6W19 - chains E and K of the 50 polymer chains in the assembly; structure by electron microscopy, 5.50 A resolution (low resolution: residue-level contacts below are approximate; hydrogen-bond / salt-bridge calls are withheld).

# Chain E (and K)
Protein: Major capsid protein
Organism: Epstein-Barr virus (strain B95-8)
Notes: chain K of this document is another copy of the same molecule, construct and numbering; everything in this record applies to it too
Reference sequence: P03226 (MCP_EBVB9); numbering as in UniProt (aligned over 1-1381)
Chain sequence (1381 residues; numbered 1 to 1381; the number before each row is that of its first residue):
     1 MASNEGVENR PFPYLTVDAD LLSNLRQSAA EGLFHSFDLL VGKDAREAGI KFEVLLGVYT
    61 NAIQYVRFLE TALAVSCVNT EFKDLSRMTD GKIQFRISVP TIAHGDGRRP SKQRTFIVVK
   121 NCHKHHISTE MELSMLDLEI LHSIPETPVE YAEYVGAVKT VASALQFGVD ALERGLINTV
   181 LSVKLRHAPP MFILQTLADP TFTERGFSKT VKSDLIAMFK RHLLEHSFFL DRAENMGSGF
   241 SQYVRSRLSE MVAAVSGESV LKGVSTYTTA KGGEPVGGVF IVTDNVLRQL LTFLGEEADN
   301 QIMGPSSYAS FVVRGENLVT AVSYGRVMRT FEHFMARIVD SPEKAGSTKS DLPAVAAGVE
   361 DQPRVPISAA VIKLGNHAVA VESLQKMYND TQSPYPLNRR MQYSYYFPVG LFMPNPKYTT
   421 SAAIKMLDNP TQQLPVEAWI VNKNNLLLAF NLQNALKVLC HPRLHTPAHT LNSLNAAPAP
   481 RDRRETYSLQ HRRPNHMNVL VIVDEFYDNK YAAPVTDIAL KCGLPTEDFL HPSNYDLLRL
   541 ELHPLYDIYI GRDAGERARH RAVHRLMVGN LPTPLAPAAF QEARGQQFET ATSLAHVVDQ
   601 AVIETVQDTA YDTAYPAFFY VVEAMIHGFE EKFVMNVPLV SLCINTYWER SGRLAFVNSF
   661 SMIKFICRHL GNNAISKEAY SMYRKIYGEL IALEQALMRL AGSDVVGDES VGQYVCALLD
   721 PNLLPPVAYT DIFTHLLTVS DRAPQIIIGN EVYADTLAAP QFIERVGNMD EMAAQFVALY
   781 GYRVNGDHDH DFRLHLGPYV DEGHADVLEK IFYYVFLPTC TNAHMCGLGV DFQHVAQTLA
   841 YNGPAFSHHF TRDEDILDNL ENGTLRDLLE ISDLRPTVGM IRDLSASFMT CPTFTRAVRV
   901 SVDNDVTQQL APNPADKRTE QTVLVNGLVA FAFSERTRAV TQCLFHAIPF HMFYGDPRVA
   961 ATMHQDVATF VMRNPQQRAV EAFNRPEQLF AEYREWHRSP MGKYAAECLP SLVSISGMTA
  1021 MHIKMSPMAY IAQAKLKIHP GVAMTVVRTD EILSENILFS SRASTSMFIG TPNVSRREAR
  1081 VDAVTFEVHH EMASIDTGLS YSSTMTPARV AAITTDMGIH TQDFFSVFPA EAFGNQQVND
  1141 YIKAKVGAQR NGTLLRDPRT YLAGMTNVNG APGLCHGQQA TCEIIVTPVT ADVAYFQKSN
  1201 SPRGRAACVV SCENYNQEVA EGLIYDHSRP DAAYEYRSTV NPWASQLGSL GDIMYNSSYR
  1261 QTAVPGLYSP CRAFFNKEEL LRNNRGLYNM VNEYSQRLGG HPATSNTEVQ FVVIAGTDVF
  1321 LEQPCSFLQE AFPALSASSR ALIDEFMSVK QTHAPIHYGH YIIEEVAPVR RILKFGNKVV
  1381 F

# How chain E and chain K interact
Residue-residue contacts (57; chain E residue first):
  Phe12(E) - Leu55(K)
  Tyr14(E) - Val58(K)
  Tyr14(E) - Tyr59(K)
  Tyr14(E) - Thr60(K)
  Leu15(E) - Val58(K)
  Leu15(E) - Tyr59(K)
  Leu15(E) - Thr60(K)
  Thr16(E) - Thr60(K)
  Thr16(E) - Ala62(K)
  Val17(E) - Tyr59(K)
  Val17(E) - Thr60(K)
  Val17(E) - Ala62(K)
  Ala19(E) - Asn61(K)
  Asp20(E) - Lys386(K)
  Leu21(E) - Asn61(K)
  Leu22(E) - Asn61(K)
  Leu22(E) - Asn389(K)
  Leu22(E) - Asp390(K)
  Leu22(E) - Gln392(K)
  Ser23(E) - Asn389(K)
  Arg26(E) - Gln392(K)
  Gly42(E) - Glu132(K)
  Lys43(E) - Glu132(K)
  Lys43(E) - Ser134(K)
  Lys43(E) - Ala1083(K)
  Arg46(E) - Ser134(K)
  Arg46(E) - Thr160(K)
  Glu47(E) - Thr160(K)
  Gly49(E) - Glu153(K)
  Ile50(E) - Glu153(K)
  Val58(E) - Phe12(K)
  Val58(E) - Pro13(K)
  Val58(E) - Tyr14(K)
  Val58(E) - Leu15(K)
  Tyr59(E) - Leu15(K)
  Tyr59(E) - Val17(K)
  Thr60(E) - Tyr14(K)
  Thr60(E) - Leu15(K)
  Thr60(E) - Thr16(K)
  Thr60(E) - Val17(K)
  Asn61(E) - Val17(K)
  Ala62(E) - Thr16(K)
  Ala62(E) - Val17(K)
  Glu132(E) - Gly42(K)
  Glu132(E) - Lys43(K)
  Ser134(E) - Lys43(K)
  Ser134(E) - Arg46(K)
  Asp137(E) - Arg46(K)
  Val149(E) - Ile50(K)
  Glu153(E) - Gly49(K)
  Gly156(E) - Glu47(K)
  Thr160(E) - Arg46(K)
  Thr160(E) - Glu47(K)
  Asp390(E) - Leu22(K)
  Gln392(E) - Leu22(K)
  Gln392(E) - Leu25(K)
  Gln392(E) - Arg26(K)
Other interface residues (no listed pair), chain E (37 interface residues in all): Leu25, Leu55, Leu136, Lys159, Asn389, Ala1083
Other interface residues (no listed pair), chain K (34 interface residues in all): Leu136, Lys159, Arg1080, Asp1082

# Overview
Chain E and chain K form an interface of 37 and 34 residues respectively.
Both chains are Major capsid protein (Epstein-Barr virus (strain B95-8)). Entry 6W19 (Structures of Capsid and
Capsid-Associated Tegument Complex inside the Epstein-Barr Virus) was determined by electron microscopy
together with 6W2D and 6W2E from the same study.
